4J6C - chain A; structure by X-ray diffraction, 1.90 A resolution.

[Chain A]
Protein: Cytochrome P450 monooxygenase
Source organism: Nocardia farcinica
UniProtKB: Q5YNS8 (Q5YNS8_NOCFA); residues 1-410 here = UniProt positions 1-410
Chain sequence (410 residues; numbered 1 to 410; the number before each row is that of its first residue):
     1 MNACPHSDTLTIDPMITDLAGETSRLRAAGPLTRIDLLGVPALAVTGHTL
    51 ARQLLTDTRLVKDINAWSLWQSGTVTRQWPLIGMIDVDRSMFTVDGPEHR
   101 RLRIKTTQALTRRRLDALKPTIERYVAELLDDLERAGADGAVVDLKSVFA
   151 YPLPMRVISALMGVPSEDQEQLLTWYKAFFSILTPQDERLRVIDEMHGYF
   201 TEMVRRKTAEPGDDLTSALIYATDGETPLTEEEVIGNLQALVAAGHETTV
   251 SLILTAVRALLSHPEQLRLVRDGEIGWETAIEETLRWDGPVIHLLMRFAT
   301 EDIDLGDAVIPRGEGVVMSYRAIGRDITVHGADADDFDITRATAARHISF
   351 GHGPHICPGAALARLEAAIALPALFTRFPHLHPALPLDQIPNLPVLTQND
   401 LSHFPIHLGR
Unresolved in the structure: 1-3
Metal / ion sites: Mg2+: His6, Asp8; heme Fe near Cys357 (its only coordinating residue here)
Small-molecule neighbours:
  - heme (HEM): Leu55, Lys62, Met91, Phe92, His99, Arg103, Leu110, Ile158, Ala240, Leu241, Ala244, Gly245, Thr248, Thr249, Leu252, Leu285, Pro290, Val291, Leu294, Arg297, Met318, Tyr320, Ser349, Phe350, Gly351, Pro354, His355, Ile356, Cys357, Pro358, Gly359, Leu362, Ala363
  - progesterone (STR): Gly83, Met84, Val87, Phe92, Phe179, Phe180, Gln239, Ala240, Ala243, Ala244, Thr248, Val291, Leu294, Gln398

[In short]
Chain A binds progesterone and heme. The Mg2+ site is built by His6 and Asp8.
Chain A is Cytochrome P450 monooxygenase (Nocardia farcinica); the structure, The 1.9 A crystal structure of
CYP154C5 from Nocardia farcinica in complex with progesterone, was determined by X-ray diffraction together
with 4J6B, 4J6D and 4JBT from the same study.
